PDB entry 7M7F | electron microscopy, 3.20 A resolution | chains B and D of the 6 polymer chains in the assembly

[Chain B]
Molecule: EryAI, 6-deoxyerythronolide-B synthase EryA3, modules 5 and 6 chimera
Organism: Saccharopolyspora erythraea
Notes: EC 2.3.1.94; fragment: EryA1  + EryA3
Reference sequence: chimeric construct of Q5UNP6, Q03133: residues 32-1485 from Q5UNP6 (Q5UNP6_SACER) positions 557-2010 (UniProt number = residue number + 525); residues 1491-1767 from Q03133 positions 2896-3172 (UniProt number = residue number + 1405)
Amino-acid sequence (1784 residues; numbered 1 to 1784; the number before each row is that of its first residue):
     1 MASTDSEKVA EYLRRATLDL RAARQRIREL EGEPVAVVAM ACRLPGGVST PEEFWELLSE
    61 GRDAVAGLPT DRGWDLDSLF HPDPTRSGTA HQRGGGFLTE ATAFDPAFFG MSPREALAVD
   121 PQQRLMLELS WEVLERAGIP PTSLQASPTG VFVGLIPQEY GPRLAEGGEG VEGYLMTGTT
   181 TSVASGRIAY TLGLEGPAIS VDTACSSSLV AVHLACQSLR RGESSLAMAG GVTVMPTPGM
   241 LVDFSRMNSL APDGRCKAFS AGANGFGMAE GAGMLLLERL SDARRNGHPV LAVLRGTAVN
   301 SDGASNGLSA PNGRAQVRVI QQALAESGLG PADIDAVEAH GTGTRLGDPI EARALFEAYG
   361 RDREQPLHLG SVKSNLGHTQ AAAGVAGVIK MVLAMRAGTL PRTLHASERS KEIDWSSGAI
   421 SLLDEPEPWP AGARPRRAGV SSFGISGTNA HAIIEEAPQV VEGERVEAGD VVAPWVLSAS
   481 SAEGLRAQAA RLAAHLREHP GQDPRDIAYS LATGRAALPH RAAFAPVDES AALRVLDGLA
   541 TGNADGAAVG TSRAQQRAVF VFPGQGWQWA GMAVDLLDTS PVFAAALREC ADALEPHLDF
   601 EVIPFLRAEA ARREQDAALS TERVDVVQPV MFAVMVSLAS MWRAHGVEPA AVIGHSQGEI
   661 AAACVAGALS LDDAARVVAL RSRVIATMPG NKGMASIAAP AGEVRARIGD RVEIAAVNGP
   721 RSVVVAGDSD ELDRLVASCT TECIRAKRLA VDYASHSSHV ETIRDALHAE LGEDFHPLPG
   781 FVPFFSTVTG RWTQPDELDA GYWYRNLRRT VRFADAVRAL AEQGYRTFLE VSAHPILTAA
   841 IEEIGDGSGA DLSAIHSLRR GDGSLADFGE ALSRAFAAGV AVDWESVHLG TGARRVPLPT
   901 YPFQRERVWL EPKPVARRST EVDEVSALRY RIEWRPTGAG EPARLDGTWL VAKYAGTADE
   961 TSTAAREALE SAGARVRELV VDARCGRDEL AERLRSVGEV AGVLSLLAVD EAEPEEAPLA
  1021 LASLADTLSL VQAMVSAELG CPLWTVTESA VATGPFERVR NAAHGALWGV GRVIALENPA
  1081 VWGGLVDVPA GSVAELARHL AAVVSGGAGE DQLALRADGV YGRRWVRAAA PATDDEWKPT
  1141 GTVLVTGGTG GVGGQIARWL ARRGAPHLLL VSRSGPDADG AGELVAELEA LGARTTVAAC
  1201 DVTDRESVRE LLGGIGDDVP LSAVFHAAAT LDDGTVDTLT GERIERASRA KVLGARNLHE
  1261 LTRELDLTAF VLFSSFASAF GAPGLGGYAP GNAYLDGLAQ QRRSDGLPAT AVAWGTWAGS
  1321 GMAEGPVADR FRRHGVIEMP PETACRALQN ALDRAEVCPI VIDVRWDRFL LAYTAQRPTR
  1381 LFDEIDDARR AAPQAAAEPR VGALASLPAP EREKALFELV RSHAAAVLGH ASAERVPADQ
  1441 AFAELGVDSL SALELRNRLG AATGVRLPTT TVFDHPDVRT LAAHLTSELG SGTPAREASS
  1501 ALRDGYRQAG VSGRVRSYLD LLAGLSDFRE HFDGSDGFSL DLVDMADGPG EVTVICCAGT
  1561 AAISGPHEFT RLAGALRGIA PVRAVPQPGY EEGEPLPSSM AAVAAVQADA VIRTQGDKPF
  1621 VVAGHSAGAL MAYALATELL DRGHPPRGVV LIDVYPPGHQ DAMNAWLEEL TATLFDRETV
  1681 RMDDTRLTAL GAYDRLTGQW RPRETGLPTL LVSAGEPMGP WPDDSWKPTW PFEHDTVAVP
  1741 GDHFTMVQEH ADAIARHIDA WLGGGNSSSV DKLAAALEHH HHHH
Disordered / not traced: 913-1403, 1491-1784
Covalently attached groups: compound PN7 linked to Ser1449
Differences from the reference sequence: expression tag (1-31, 1768-1784); linker (1486-1490)
What the authors report for this chain:
  - post-translational modification sites: Ser1449
  - binding site for the ligand PN7: Cys205, His340, His378, Ser1449
  - catalytic residues: Cys205, His340, Lys373, His378

[Chain D]
Molecule: 1B2 (light chain)
Organism: Homo sapiens
Amino-acid sequence (236 residues; each row starts with the number of its first residue):
     1 LFAIPLVVPF YSHSALDVVM TQSPLSLPVT PGEPASISCR SSQSLLHSNG YNYLDWYLQK
    61 PGQSPQLLIY LGSNRASGVP DRFSGSGSGT DFTLKISRVE AEDVGVYYCM QSLQTPRLTF
   121 GPGTKVDIKR TVAAPSVFIF PPSDEQLKSG TASVVCLLNN FYPRGAKVQW KVDNALQSGN
   181 SQESVTEQDS KDSTYSLSST LTLSKADYEK HKVYACEVTH QGLSSPVTKS FNRGEC
Disordered / not traced: 1-16, 173-176, 210-214, 232-236
Disulfide bonds: Cys39-Cys109, Cys156-Cys216

[Chain B / chain D interface]
Residue-residue contacts (17):
  Ala10(B) with Asn49(D)
  Leu13(B) with Tyr51(D), hydrogen bond (backbone-side chain); Leu71(D), hydrophobic
  Arg14(B) with Asn49(D), hydrogen bond (side chain-backbone); Tyr51(D)
  Thr17(B) with Tyr51(D); Asn74(D)
  Leu20(B) with Tyr70(D)
  Arg21(B) with Ser73(D), hydrogen bond; Asn74(D)
  Arg24(B) with Arg75(D), hydrogen bond (side chain-backbone); Ala76(D); Ser77(D)
  Arg28(B) with Arg75(D); Asp81(D), salt bridge
  Gly328(B) with Arg98(D)
  Leu329(B) with Arg98(D), hydrogen bond (backbone-side chain)
Also at the interface, not in a pair above, chain B (14 interface residues in all): Ser6, Leu324, Ala325, Gly330

[Overview]
14 residues of chain B and 11 residues of chain D are in contact, with 5 hydrogen bonds and 1 salt bridge.
Polar contacts include Arg28(B)-Asp81(D), Leu13(B)-Tyr51(D) and Arg14(B)-Asn49(D). From the paper: catalytic
residues Cys205(B), His340(B) and Lys373(B) among others; a binding site for the ligand PN7 at Cys205(B),
His340(B) and His378(B) among others.
Here chain B is EryAI, 6-deoxyerythronolide-B synthase EryA3, modules 5 and 6 chimera (Saccharopolyspora
erythraea) and chain D is 1B2 (light chain) (Homo sapiens). Entry 7M7F (6-Deoxyerythronolide B synthase (DEBS)
module 1 in complex with antibody fragment 1B2: State 1) was determined by electron microscopy, deposited
together with 7M7E, 7M7G, 7M7H, 7M7I and 7M7J.
